6JSZ - chains A and D; structure by X-ray diffraction, 1.53 A resolution.

== Chain A ==
Name: Beta-secretase 2
Organism: Homo sapiens
Notes: EC 3.4.23.45; engineered mutation(s): AEPLC, ALP56, ASP21
UniProt: Q9Y5Z0 (BACE2_HUMAN); residues 13-398 here correspond to UniProt positions 75-460 (UniProt number = residue number + 62)
Sequence (386 residues; numbered 13 to 398; the number before each row is that of its first residue):
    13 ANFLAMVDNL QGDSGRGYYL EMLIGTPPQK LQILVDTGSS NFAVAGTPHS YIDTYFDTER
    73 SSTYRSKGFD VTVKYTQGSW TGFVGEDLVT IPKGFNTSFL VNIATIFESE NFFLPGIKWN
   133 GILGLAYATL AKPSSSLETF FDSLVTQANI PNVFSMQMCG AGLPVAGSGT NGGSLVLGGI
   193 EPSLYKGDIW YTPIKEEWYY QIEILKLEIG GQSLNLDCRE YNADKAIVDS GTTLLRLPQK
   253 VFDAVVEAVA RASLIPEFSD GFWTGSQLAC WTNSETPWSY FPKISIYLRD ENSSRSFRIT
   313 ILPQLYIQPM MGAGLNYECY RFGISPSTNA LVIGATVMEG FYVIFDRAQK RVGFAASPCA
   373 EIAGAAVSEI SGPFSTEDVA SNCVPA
Unresolved in the structure: 25-26, 175-183, 284-289, 323-328
Disulfide bonds: C171-C371, C230-C395, C282-C331
Small-molecule neighbours: C7O (N-[3-[(5R)-3-azanyl-5-methyl-9,9-bis(oxidanylidene)-2,9$l6-dithia-4-azaspiro[5.5]undec-3-en-5-yl]-4-fluoranyl-phenyl]-5-(fluoranylmethoxy)pyrazine-2-carboxamide): G27, R28, G29, Y30, L46, D48, G50, S51, V85, Y87, F124, W131, I134, D241, S242, G243, T244, T245, A347
Swiss-Prot annotation at these positions:
  - active site: D48, D241
  - glycosylation (N-linked (GlcNAc...) asparagine): N108, N304

== Chain D ==
Name: Xaperone
Sequence (111 residues; numbered 161 to 271; the number before each row is that of its first residue):
   161 VQLQESGGGL VQPGGSLRLS CAASGFTFSS AIMTWVRQAP GKGREWVSTI GSDGSITTYA
   221 DSVKGRFTIS RDNARNTLYL QMNSLKPEDT AVYYCTSAGR RGPGTQVTVS S

== Chain A / chain D interface ==
Contacting residue pairs (32):
  T75(A) - I216(D)
  R77(A) - D213(D)
  R77(A) - S215(D)  hydrogen bond
  R77(A) - I216(D)
  K79(A) - S190(D)  hydrogen bond (side chain-backbone)
  F81(A) - S190(D)
  E98(A) - S190(D)
  E98(A) - I192(D)
  E98(A) - G211(D)
  E98(A) - S212(D)  hydrogen bond
  L112(A) - T209(D)
  L112(A) - G211(D)
  L112(A) - I216(D)  hydrophobic
  V113(A) - I192(D)
  N114(A) - I192(D)
  S147(A) - A258(D)
  S147(A) - R260(D)  hydrogen bond (backbone-side chain)
  S148(A) - A258(D)
  E150(A) - S257(D)
  E150(A) - A258(D)  hydrogen bond (side chain-backbone)
  D154(A) - G259(D)
  V157(A) - R204(D)  hydrogen bond (backbone-side chain)
  T158(A) - T194(D)
  T158(A) - V196(D)
  T158(A) - W206(D)
  T158(A) - T256(D)
  Q159(A) - W206(D)
  Q159(A) - T209(D)
  N161(A) - R204(D)
  N161(A) - E205(D)
  N161(A) - W206(D)  hydrogen bond (side chain-backbone)
  I162(A) - R204(D)  hydrogen bond (backbone-side chain)
Other interface residues (no listed pair), chain A (20 interface residues in all): L100, A140, P163
Other interface residues (no listed pair), chain D (21 interface residues in all): F186, I210, T218

== Overview ==
The interface between chain A and chain D involves 20 residues on one side and 21 on the other; the contacts
include 8 hydrogen bonds. Polar contacts include R77(A)-S215(D), K79(A)-S190(D) and E98(A)-S212(D). Chain A
binds compound C7O.
Here chain A is Beta-secretase 2 (Homo sapiens) and chain D is Xaperone. Entry 6JSZ (BACE2 xaperone complex
with
N-{3-[(5R)-3-amino-5-methyl-9,9-dioxo-2,9lambda6-dithia-4-azaspiro[5.5]undec-3-en-5-yl]-4-fluorophenyl}-5-(fluoromethoxy)pyrazine-2-carboxamide)
was determined by X-ray diffraction together with 6JSE, 6JSF, 6JSG and 6JSN from the same study.
